Entry 6EMW (electron microscopy, 11.00 A resolution (very low resolution: no residue pairs are listed; an interface is given only as per-side residue counts)); this record covers chains L and f of the 42 polymer chains in the assembly.

# Chain L
Molecule: ATP-dependent Clp protease ATP-binding subunit ClpC
Source organism: Staphylococcus aureus (strain bovine RF122 / ET3-1)
UniProtKB: Q2YSD6 (CLPC_STAAB); residue numbers follow UniProt; this construct covers 5-161
Chain sequence (157 residues; numbered 5 to 161; the number before each row is that of its first residue):
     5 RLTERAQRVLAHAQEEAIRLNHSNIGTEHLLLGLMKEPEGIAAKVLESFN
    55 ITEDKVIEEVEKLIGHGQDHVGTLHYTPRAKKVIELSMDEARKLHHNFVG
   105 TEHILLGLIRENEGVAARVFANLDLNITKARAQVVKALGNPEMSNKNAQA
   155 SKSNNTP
Not modelled in the structure: 113-115, 160-161

# Chain f
Molecule: Adapter protein MecA
Source organism: Staphylococcus aureus
UniProtKB: A0A077UK83 (A0A077UK83_STAAU); residue numbers follow UniProt; this construct covers 1-90
Chain sequence (90 residues; numbered 1 to 90; the number before each row is that of its first residue):
     1 MRIERVDDTTVKLFITYSDIEARGFSREDLWTNRKRGEEFFWSMMDEINE
    51 EEDFVVEGPLWIQVHAFEKGVEVTISKSKNEDMMNMSDDD

# How chain L and chain f interact
At this resolution (11 A) residue pairs are not listed: 10 residues of chain L and 8 of chain f lie at the interface.

# Overview
The interface between chain L and chain f involves 10 residues on one side and 8 on the other.
Chain L is ATP-dependent Clp protease ATP-binding subunit ClpC (Staphylococcus aureus (strain bovine RF122 /
ET3-1)) and chain f is Adapter protein MecA (Staphylococcus aureus); the structure, Structure of S.aureus ClpC
in complex with MecA, was determined by electron microscopy (same publication as 6EM8 and 6EM9).
